5WCU - chains A and I of the 11 polymer chains in the assembly; structure by X-ray diffraction, 5.53 A resolution (low resolution: residue-level contacts below are approximate; hydrogen-bond / salt-bridge calls are withheld).

== Chain A ==
Protein: Histone H3
Organism: Drosophila melanogaster
Reference sequence: P02299 (H3_DROME); residues 38-135 here correspond to UniProt positions 39-136 (UniProt number = residue number + 1)
Amino-acid sequence (98 residues; row label = number of the first residue in the row):
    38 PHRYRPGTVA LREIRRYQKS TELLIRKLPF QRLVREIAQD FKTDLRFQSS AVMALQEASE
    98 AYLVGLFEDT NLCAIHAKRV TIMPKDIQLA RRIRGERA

== Chain I ==
Molecule: 167-nt DNA strand
Sequence (167 nucleotides; numbered 1 to 167; the number before each row is that of its first residue):
     1 ATCGGCCGCC ATCGAGAATC CCGGTGCCGA GGCCGCTCAA TTGGTCGTAG ACAGCTCTAG
    61 CACCGCTTAA ACGCACGTAC GCGCTGTCCC CCGCGTTTTA ACCGCCAAGG GGATTACTCC
   121 CTAGTCTCCA GGCACGTGTC AGATATATAC ATCCGATGCA TGTAGAT
Disordered / not traced: 165-167

== How chain A and chain I interact ==
Contacting residue pairs (22):
  Arg40(A) with DC154(I); DG155(I)
  Tyr41(A) with DC153(I); DC154(I)
  Arg42(A) with DA79(I); DC154(I)
  Pro43(A) with DT78(I); DA79(I)
  Thr45(A) with DC153(I); DC154(I)
  Arg52(A) with DC153(I)
  Arg63(A) with DA70(I); DA71(I)
  Arg72(A) with DC61(I)
  Arg83(A) with DC61(I)
  Phe84(A) with DC61(I)
  Gln85(A) with DG60(I)
  Arg116(A) with DG81(I)
  Val117(A) with DG81(I)
  Thr118(A) with DC80(I); DG81(I)
  Met120(A) with DC82(I)
Other interface residues (no listed pair), chain A (18 interface residues in all): Pro38, Arg49, Leu82
Other interface residues (no listed pair), chain I (14 interface residues in all): DA75, DC76

== In short ==
Chain A and chain I form an interface of 18 and 14 residues respectively.
Chain A is Histone H3 (Drosophila melanogaster) and chain I is a 167-nt DNA strand; the structure, Crystal
structure of 167 bp nucleosome bound to the globular domain of linker histone H5, was determined by X-ray
diffraction.
